Entry 3ASW (X-ray diffraction, 2.60 A resolution); this record covers chains A and B.

Chain A:
Name: Clumping factor B
From: Staphylococcus aureus
Notes: fragment: N2 N3 domain
UniProtKB: Q7A382 (CLFB_STAAN); numbering as in UniProt (aligned over 212-531)
Sequence (328 residues; each row starts with the number of its first residue):
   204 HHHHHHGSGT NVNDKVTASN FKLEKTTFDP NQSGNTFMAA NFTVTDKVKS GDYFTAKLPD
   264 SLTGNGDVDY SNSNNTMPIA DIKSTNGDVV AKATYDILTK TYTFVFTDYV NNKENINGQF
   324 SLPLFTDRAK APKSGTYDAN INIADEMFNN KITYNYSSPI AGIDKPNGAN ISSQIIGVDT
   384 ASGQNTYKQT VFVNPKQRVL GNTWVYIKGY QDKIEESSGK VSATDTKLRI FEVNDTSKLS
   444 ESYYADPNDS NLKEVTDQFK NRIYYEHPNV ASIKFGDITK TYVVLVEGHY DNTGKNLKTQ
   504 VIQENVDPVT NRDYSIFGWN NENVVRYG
Unresolved in the structure: 204-211
Construct notes: expression tag (204-211); engineered mutation E444 (Asp in Q7A382)
Curated features (UniProtKB/Swiss-Prot):
  - motif: D272 to S276 (MIDAS-like motif)

Chain B:
Name: Tail region derived peptide
UniProtKB: P13645 (K1C10_HUMAN); residue numbers follow UniProt; this construct covers 473-487
Sequence (15 residues; row label = number of the first residue in the row):
   473 YGGGSSGGGS SGGGH
Unresolved in the structure: 473-476

How chain A and chain B interact:
Residue-residue contacts (57):
  P233(A) with S483(B)
  N234(A) with S482(B); S483(B), hydrogen bond (backbone-backbone)
  Q235(A) with G481(B), hydrogen bond (side chain-backbone); S482(B); S483(B), hydrogen bond (backbone-backbone)
  S236(A) with S483(B), hydrogen bond; G484(B), hydrogen bond (side chain-backbone)
  G267(A) with H487(B)
  N268(A) with G486(B); H487(B), hydrogen bond (backbone-backbone)
  G269(A) with G485(B)
  D270(A) with G484(B); G485(B), hydrogen bond (side chain-backbone); G486(B)
  V271(A) with G486(B); H487(B)
  Y273(A) with H487(B), hydrogen bond (side chain-backbone)
  M280(A) with H487(B)
  P281(A) with H487(B)
  P326(A) with H487(B)
  F328(A) with G485(B); G486(B); H487(B)
  I366(A) with S477(B); S478(B)
  S376(A) with S482(B), hydrogen bond (backbone-side chain)
  Q377(A) with S482(B), hydrogen bond; S483(B), hydrogen bond (side chain-backbone); G484(B)
  Y446(A) with S482(B)
  I519(A) with S477(B), hydrogen bond (backbone-backbone); S478(B)
  F520(A) with S478(B); G479(B); G480(B)
  G521(A) with S478(B), hydrogen bond (backbone-backbone); G479(B); G480(B), hydrogen bond (backbone-backbone)
  W522(A) with G480(B); G481(B); S482(B), hydrogen bond
  N523(A) with G480(B), hydrogen bond (backbone-backbone); G481(B); S482(B), hydrogen bond (backbone-backbone)
  N524(A) with S482(B), hydrogen bond
  E525(A) with S482(B); S483(B); G484(B), hydrogen bond (backbone-backbone)
  N526(A) with S483(B); G484(B)
  V527(A) with G484(B), hydrogen bond (backbone-backbone); G485(B); G486(B), hydrogen bond (backbone-backbone)
  V528(A) with G486(B)
  R529(A) with G486(B), hydrogen bond (backbone-backbone); H487(B)
Interface residues without a listed pair, chain A (32 interface residues in all): R331, Y530, G531

In short:
Chain A and chain B form an interface of 32 and 11 residues respectively; the contacts include 22 hydrogen
bonds. Polar pairs include Q235(A)-G481(B), S236(A)-S483(B) and S236(A)-G484(B).
Chain A is Clumping factor B (Staphylococcus aureus) and chain B is Tail region derived peptide; the
structure, Structural and biochemical characterization of ClfB:ligand interactions, was determined by X-ray
diffraction.
